6FD6 - chains A and B; structure by X-ray diffraction, 1.80 A resolution.

== Chain A (and B) ==
Molecule: Adenine phosphoribosyltransferase
From: Homo sapiens
Notes: EC 2.4.2.7; chain B of this document is another copy of the same molecule, construct and numbering; everything in this record applies to it too
Reference sequence: P07741 (APT_HUMAN); residues 3-180 here = UniProt positions 3-180
Chain sequence (178 residues; each row starts with the number of its first residue):
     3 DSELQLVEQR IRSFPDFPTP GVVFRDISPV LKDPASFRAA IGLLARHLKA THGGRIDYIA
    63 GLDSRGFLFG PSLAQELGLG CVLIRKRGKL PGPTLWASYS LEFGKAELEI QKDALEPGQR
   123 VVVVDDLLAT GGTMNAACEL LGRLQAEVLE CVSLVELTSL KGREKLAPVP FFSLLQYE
Sequence notes: conflict F105 (Tyr in P07741)
Curated features (UniProtKB/Swiss-Prot):
  - modified residue: S4 (Phosphoserine), S15 (Phosphoserine), S30 (Phosphoserine), Y60 (Phosphotyrosine), S66 (Phosphoserine), K114 (N6-acetyllysine), T135 (Phosphothreonine)
What the authors report for this chain:
  - catalytic residues: E104 (citing earlier work)
  - mutagenesis - E104L: decreased growth in response to in absence of exogenous adenine

== How chain A and chain B interact ==
Contacting residue pairs - 71 pairs, chain A then chain B:
  R14(A) - Q113(B)  hydrogen bond
  R14(A) - D115(B)  salt bridge
  F16(A) - P93(B)  hydrophobic
  F16(A) - G94(B)
  F19(A) - L92(B)
  F19(A) - P93(B)  hydrophobic
  F26(A) - K91(B)
  F26(A) - P93(B)  hydrophobic
  D28(A) - Q113(B)  hydrogen bond
  S30(A) - L85(B)
  S30(A) - Q113(B)
  L33(A) - P73(B)  hydrophobic
  L33(A) - G82(B)
  L33(A) - C83(B)  hydrogen bond (backbone-backbone)
  K34(A) - Y60(B)
  K34(A) - G82(B)
  K34(A) - C83(B)  hydrogen bond (backbone-backbone)
  K34(A) - D115(B)
  K34(A) - A116(B)  hydrogen bond (side chain-backbone)
  P36(A) - Q77(B)  hydrogen bond (backbone-side chain)
  P36(A) - G80(B)
  P36(A) - L81(B)
  P36(A) - G82(B)
  F39(A) - P73(B)  hydrophobic
  F39(A) - Q77(B)
  R40(A) - Q77(B)
  Y60(A) - K34(B)
  D65(A) - S66(B)  hydrogen bond
  S66(A) - D65(B)  hydrogen bond
  S66(A) - S66(B)  hydrogen bond
  S66(A) - F69(B)
  S66(A) - R87(B)  hydrogen bond
  R67(A) - R87(B)
  F69(A) - S66(B)
  F69(A) - F69(B)
  F69(A) - L70(B)  hydrophobic
  L70(A) - F69(B)  hydrophobic
  L70(A) - P73(B)
  L70(A) - L85(B)  hydrophobic
  P73(A) - L33(B)  hydrophobic
  P73(A) - F39(B)  hydrophobic
  P73(A) - L70(B)
  S74(A) - S74(B)  hydrogen bond
  Q77(A) - P36(B)  hydrogen bond (side chain-backbone)
  Q77(A) - F39(B)
  Q77(A) - R40(B)
  G80(A) - P36(B)
  L81(A) - P36(B)
  G82(A) - L33(B)
  G82(A) - K34(B)
  G82(A) - P36(B)
  C83(A) - L33(B)  hydrogen bond (backbone-backbone)
  C83(A) - K34(B)  hydrogen bond (backbone-backbone)
  L85(A) - S30(B)
  L85(A) - L70(B)  hydrophobic
  R87(A) - S66(B)
  R87(A) - R67(B)
  G90(A) - F19(B)
  K91(A) - F19(B)
  K91(A) - F26(B)
  L92(A) - F19(B)
  P93(A) - F16(B)  hydrophobic
  P93(A) - F19(B)  hydrophobic
  P93(A) - F26(B)  hydrophobic
  G94(A) - F16(B)
  Q113(A) - R14(B)  hydrogen bond
  Q113(A) - D28(B)  hydrogen bond
  Q113(A) - S30(B)  hydrogen bond
  D115(A) - R14(B)  salt bridge
  D115(A) - K34(B)  hydrogen bond (backbone-side chain)
  A116(A) - K34(B)  hydrogen bond (backbone-side chain)
Other interface residues (no listed pair), chain A (36 interface residues in all): V84, L117
Other interface residues (no listed pair), chain B (36 interface residues in all): V84, G90, L117

== Summary ==
The chain A/chain B interface involves 36 residues from each chain, with 19 hydrogen bonds and 2 salt bridges.
Polar contacts include R14(A)-D115(B), R14(A)-Q113(B) and D28(A)-Q113(B). The paper reports the catalytic
residue E104(A); E104L of chain A reduces growth in response to in absence of exogenous adenine.
Both chains are Adenine phosphoribosyltransferase (Homo sapiens). Entry 6FD6 (Crystal Structure of Human
APRT-Tyr105Phe variant in complex with Adenine, PRPP and Mg2+, 30 days post ...) was determined by X-ray
diffraction (same publication as 6FCH, 6FCI, 6FCL, 6FD4 and 6FD5).
